PDB entry 4ZUR | X-ray diffraction, 1.13 A resolution | chains A and B

== Chain A (and B) ==
Protein: Acetylpolyamine aminohydrolase
Organism: Mycoplana ramosa
Notes: chain B of this document is another copy of the same molecule, construct and numbering; everything in this record applies to it too
Reference sequence: Q48935 (APHA_MYCRA); residues 1-341 here = UniProt positions 1-341
Chain sequence (341 residues; numbered 1 to 341; the number before each row is that of its first residue):
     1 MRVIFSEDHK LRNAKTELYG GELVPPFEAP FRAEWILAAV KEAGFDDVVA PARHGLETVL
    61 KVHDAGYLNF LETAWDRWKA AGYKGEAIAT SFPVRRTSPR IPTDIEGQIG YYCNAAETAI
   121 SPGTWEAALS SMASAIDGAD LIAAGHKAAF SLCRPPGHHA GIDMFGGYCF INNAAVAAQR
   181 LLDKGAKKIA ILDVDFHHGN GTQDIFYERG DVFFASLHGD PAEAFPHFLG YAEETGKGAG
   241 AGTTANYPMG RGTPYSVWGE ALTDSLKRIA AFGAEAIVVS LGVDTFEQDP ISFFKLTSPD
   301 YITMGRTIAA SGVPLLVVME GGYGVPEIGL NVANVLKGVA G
Curated features (UniProtKB/Swiss-Prot):
  - active site: His159 (Proton donor/acceptor)
  - binding site (substrate): Tyr19, Glu106, Glu117, Tyr323
  - binding site (Zn(2+)): Asp195, His197, Asp284
  - site: Tyr323 (Polarizes the scissile carbonyl of the substrate)
Bound ions: K+: Asp193, Asp195, His197, Ser216, Leu217; Zn2+: Asp195, His197, Asp284 (together with 7-amino-N-hydroxyheptanamide)
Small-molecule neighbours: 7-amino-N-hydroxyheptanamide (7XA): Glu117, His158, His159, Gly167, Tyr168, Asp195, His197, Phe225, Asp284, Ile291, Gly321, Tyr323
From the paper describing this entry:
  - binding site for 7-amino-N-hydroxyheptanamide: His158, His159, Tyr323
  - catalytic residues: His158, His159 (proposed by the authors, not directly observed)

== Chain A / chain B interface ==
Residue-residue contacts (114):
  Leu18(A) - Leu18(B)  hydrophobic
  Leu18(A) - Ile88(B)  hydrophobic
  Leu18(A) - Thr90(B)
  Gly20(A) - Trp78(B)
  Gly20(A) - Tyr83(B)
  Gly20(A) - Lys84(B)
  Gly20(A) - Gly85(B)  hydrogen bond (backbone-backbone)
  Gly21(A) - Leu23(B)
  Gly21(A) - Trp78(B)
  Gly21(A) - Gly85(B)
  Gly21(A) - Glu86(B)
  Glu22(A) - Leu23(B)
  Glu22(A) - Lys84(B)
  Glu22(A) - Gly85(B)
  Leu23(A) - Gly21(B)
  Leu23(A) - Glu22(B)
  Leu23(A) - Leu23(B)
  Trp78(A) - Gly20(B)
  Trp78(A) - Gly21(B)
  Tyr83(A) - Gly20(B)
  Lys84(A) - Gly20(B)
  Lys84(A) - Glu22(B)
  Gly85(A) - Gly20(B)  hydrogen bond (backbone-backbone)
  Gly85(A) - Gly21(B)
  Gly85(A) - Glu22(B)
  Glu86(A) - Gly21(B)
  Ile88(A) - Leu18(B)  hydrophobic
  Thr90(A) - Leu18(B)
  Thr90(A) - Ala115(B)
  Thr90(A) - Ala116(B)  hydrogen bond (backbone-backbone)
  Thr90(A) - Glu117(B)
  Ser91(A) - Asn114(B)
  Ser91(A) - Phe225(B)
  Ser91(A) - Pro226(B)  hydrogen bond (side chain-backbone)
  Ser91(A) - His227(B)
  Ser91(A) - Phe228(B)
  Phe92(A) - Phe92(B)  hydrophobic
  Phe92(A) - Asn114(B)  hydrogen bond (backbone-backbone)
  Phe92(A) - Phe228(B)
  Pro93(A) - Val94(B)
  Pro93(A) - Arg95(B)
  Pro93(A) - Phe228(B)
  Val94(A) - Phe92(B)  hydrophobic
  Val94(A) - Pro93(B)
  Val94(A) - Asn114(B)
  Val94(A) - Met164(B)  hydrophobic
  Arg95(A) - Pro93(B)
  Arg95(A) - Tyr111(B)  hydrogen bond (side chain-backbone)
  Arg95(A) - Asp163(B)  salt bridge
  Arg95(A) - Met164(B)
  Arg96(A) - Ile162(B)
  Arg96(A) - Asp163(B)  salt bridge
  Arg96(A) - Met164(B)
  Arg96(A) - Asp204(B)  salt bridge
  Arg96(A) - Leu229(B)
  Thr97(A) - Phe228(B)
  Ser98(A) - Phe228(B)  hydrogen bond (backbone-backbone)
  Ser98(A) - Leu229(B)
  Ser98(A) - Tyr231(B)
  Ser98(A) - Glu234(B)
  Arg100(A) - Tyr231(B)
  Arg100(A) - Glu233(B)  salt bridge
  Pro102(A) - Ala222(B)
  Pro102(A) - His227(B)
  Pro102(A) - Phe228(B)  hydrophobic
  Thr103(A) - Ala222(B)  hydrogen bond (backbone-backbone)
  Thr103(A) - Glu223(B)
  Asp104(A) - Ala222(B)  hydrogen bond (backbone-backbone)
  Asp104(A) - Glu223(B)
  Asp104(A) - Ala224(B)
  Asp104(A) - His227(B)  salt bridge
  Glu106(A) - His227(B)
  Gly107(A) - His227(B)
  Gly107(A) - Phe228(B)
  Tyr111(A) - Arg95(B)  hydrogen bond (backbone-side chain)
  Tyr111(A) - Phe228(B)
  Asn114(A) - Ser91(B)
  Asn114(A) - Phe92(B)
  Asn114(A) - Val94(B)
  Ala115(A) - Thr90(B)
  Ala116(A) - Thr90(B)  hydrogen bond (backbone-backbone)
  Glu117(A) - Thr90(B)
  Ile162(A) - Arg96(B)
  Asp163(A) - Arg95(B)  salt bridge
  Asp163(A) - Arg96(B)  salt bridge
  Met164(A) - Val94(B)  hydrophobic
  Met164(A) - Arg95(B)
  Met164(A) - Arg96(B)
  Asp204(A) - Arg96(B)  salt bridge
  Ala222(A) - Pro102(B)
  Ala222(A) - Thr103(B)  hydrogen bond (backbone-backbone)
  Ala222(A) - Asp104(B)  hydrogen bond (backbone-backbone)
  Glu223(A) - Asp104(B)
  Phe225(A) - Ser91(B)
  Pro226(A) - Ser91(B)  hydrogen bond (backbone-side chain)
  His227(A) - Ser91(B)
  His227(A) - Pro102(B)
  His227(A) - Asp104(B)  salt bridge
  His227(A) - Glu106(B)  salt bridge
  His227(A) - Gly107(B)
  Phe228(A) - Ser91(B)
  Phe228(A) - Phe92(B)
  Phe228(A) - Pro93(B)
  Phe228(A) - Thr97(B)
  Phe228(A) - Ser98(B)  hydrogen bond (backbone-backbone)
  Phe228(A) - Pro102(B)  hydrophobic
  Phe228(A) - Gly107(B)
  Phe228(A) - Tyr111(B)
  Leu229(A) - Arg96(B)
  Leu229(A) - Ser98(B)
  Tyr231(A) - Ser98(B)
  Tyr231(A) - Arg100(B)
  Glu233(A) - Arg100(B)  salt bridge
  Glu234(A) - Ser98(B)
Other interface residues (no listed pair), chain A (52 interface residues in all): Tyr19, Ile101, Gly110, Tyr112, Cys113, Pro221, Ala224
Other interface residues (no listed pair), chain B (52 interface residues in all): Tyr19, Ile101, Gly110, Tyr112, Cys113, Pro221

== Summary ==
The chain A/chain B interface involves 52 residues from each chain, with 15 hydrogen bonds and 11 salt
bridges. Polar contacts include Arg95(A)-Asp163(B), Arg96(A)-Asp163(B) and Arg96(A)-Asp204(B). Ligands of
chain A: 7-amino-N-hydroxyheptanamide. The paper reports catalytic residues His158(A) and His159(A); a binding
site for 7-amino-N-hydroxyheptanamide at His158(A), His159(A) and Tyr323(A).
Both chains are Acetylpolyamine aminohydrolase (Mycoplana ramosa). Entry 4ZUR (Crystal structure of
acetylpolyamine amidohydrolase from Mycoplana ramosa in complex with a hydroxamate inhibitor) was determined
by X-ray diffraction together with 4ZUM, 4ZUN, 4ZUO, 4ZUP and 4ZUQ from the same study.
